PDB entry 6B2Z | electron microscopy, 3.60 A resolution | chains a and i of the 38 polymer chains in the assembly

# Chain a
Protein: ATP synthase subunit a
Source organism: Saccharomyces cerevisiae (strain ATCC 204508 / S288c)
UniProtKB: P00854 (ATP6_YEAST); residues 1-249 here correspond to UniProt positions 11-259 (UniProt number = residue number + 10)
Chain sequence (249 residues; each row starts with the number of its first residue):
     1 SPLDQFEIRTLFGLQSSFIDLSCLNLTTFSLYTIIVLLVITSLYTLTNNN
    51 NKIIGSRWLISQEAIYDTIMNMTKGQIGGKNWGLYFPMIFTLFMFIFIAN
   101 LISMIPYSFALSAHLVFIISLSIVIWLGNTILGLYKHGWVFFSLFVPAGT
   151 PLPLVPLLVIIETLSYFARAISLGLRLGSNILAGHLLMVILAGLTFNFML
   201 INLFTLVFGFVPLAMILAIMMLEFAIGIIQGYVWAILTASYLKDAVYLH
What the authors report for this chain:
  - catalytic residues: Arg176 (citing earlier work)
  - catalytic residues: Glu162, Glu223, Asp244 (proposed by the authors, not directly observed)

# Chain i
Protein: ATP synthase subunit j, mitochondrial
Source organism: Saccharomyces cerevisiae (strain ATCC 204508 / S288c)
UniProtKB: P81450 (ATP18_YEAST); residue numbers follow UniProt; this construct covers 1-59
Chain sequence (59 residues; row label = number of the first residue in the row):
     1 MLKRFPTPILKVYWPFFVAGAAVYYGMSKAADLSSNTKEFINDPRNPRFA
    51 KGGKFVEVD

# Interface between chain a and chain i
Contacting residue pairs (28):
  Ser16(a) - Ala50(i)
  Ser17(a) - Ala50(i)
  Ser17(a) - Lys51(i)
  Phe18(a) - Lys51(i)  hydrogen bond (backbone-side chain)
  Ile19(a) - Lys51(i)
  Asp20(a) - Pro47(i)
  Asp20(a) - Lys51(i)
  Ser22(a) - Pro47(i)
  Asn51(a) - Met1(i)
  Leu84(a) - Val12(i)
  Leu84(a) - Tyr13(i)  hydrogen bond (backbone-side chain)
  Tyr85(a) - Tyr13(i)
  Pro87(a) - Tyr13(i)
  Met88(a) - Tyr13(i)  hydrogen bond (backbone-side chain)
  Met88(a) - Phe16(i)  hydrophobic
  Ser120(a) - Val23(i)
  Ile123(a) - Val23(i)  hydrophobic
  Val124(a) - Phe16(i)
  Val124(a) - Ala19(i)
  Val124(a) - Gly20(i)
  Val124(a) - Val23(i)  hydrophobic
  Leu127(a) - Ala19(i)  hydrophobic
  Gly128(a) - Pro15(i)
  Gly128(a) - Phe16(i)
  Gly128(a) - Ala19(i)
  Ile131(a) - Pro15(i)  hydrophobic
  Leu132(a) - Pro15(i)  hydrophobic
  Tyr135(a) - Trp14(i)  hydrophobic
Also at the interface, not in a pair above, chain a (24 interface residues in all): Gln15, Thr45, Phe86, Ile125, Asn129
Also at the interface, not in a pair above, chain i (14 interface residues in all): Leu2, Gly52

# Overview
The interface between chain a and chain i involves 24 residues on one side and 14 on the other, with 3
hydrogen bonds. Polar contacts include Phe18(a)-Lys51(i), Leu84(a)-Tyr13(i) and Met88(a)-Tyr13(i). The paper
reports catalytic residues Arg176(a), Glu162(a) and Glu223(a) among others.
Here chain a is ATP synthase subunit a and chain i is ATP synthase subunit j, mitochondrial, both from
Saccharomyces cerevisiae (strain ATCC 204508 / S288c). Entry 6B2Z (Cryo-EM structure of the dimeric FO region
of yeast mitochondrial ATP synthase) was determined by electron microscopy (same publication as 6B8H).
